3RES - chains A and B of the 6 polymer chains in the assembly; structure by X-ray diffraction, 2.00 A resolution.

== Chain A (and B) ==
Molecule: Protein hfq
Organism: Escherichia coli
Notes: chain B of this document is another copy of the same molecule, construct and numbering; everything in this record applies to it too
UniProtKB: C5W5L7 (C5W5L7_ECOBB); residues 1-65 here = UniProt positions 1-65
Chain sequence (65 residues; each row starts with the number of its first residue):
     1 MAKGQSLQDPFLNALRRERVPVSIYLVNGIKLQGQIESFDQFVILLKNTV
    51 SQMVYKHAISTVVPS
Not modelled in the structure: 1-3 (chain B: 1-5)
Small-molecule neighbours: ADP (adenosine-5'-diphosphate): Leu-26, Asn-28, Ile-30, Leu-32, Gln-52
What the authors report for this chain:
  - binding site for ADP: Arg-16, Tyr-25, Leu-26, Ile-30, Leu-32, Gln-41

== How chain A and chain B interact ==
Pairs across the interface (34; chain A residue first):
  Gln-5(A) / Asp-40(B)
  Ser-6(A) / Asp-40(B)
  Leu-7(A) / Ser-38(B)
  Leu-7(A) / Phe-39(B)
  Leu-7(A) / Asp-40(B)  hydrogen bond (backbone-side chain)
  Leu-7(A) / Leu-45(B)  hydrophobic
  Gln-8(A) / Asp-40(B)  hydrogen bond (backbone-side chain)
  Gln-8(A) / Met-53(B)
  Gln-8(A) / Tyr-55(B)  hydrogen bond
  Phe-11(A) / Leu-45(B)  hydrophobic
  Phe-11(A) / Ser-51(B)
  Phe-11(A) / Met-53(B)  hydrophobic
  Leu-12(A) / Met-53(B)  hydrophobic
  Leu-26(A) / Asn-28(B)
  Val-27(A) / Asn-28(B)  hydrogen bond (backbone-side chain)
  Lys-56(A) / Tyr-55(B)
  Lys-56(A) / His-57(B)  hydrogen bond (backbone-side chain)
  His-57(A) / His-57(B)
  Ile-59(A) / Tyr-55(B)
  Ile-59(A) / His-57(B)  hydrogen bond (backbone-side chain)
  Ile-59(A) / Ala-58(B)
  Ser-60(A) / Leu-26(B)
  Ser-60(A) / Met-53(B)
  Ser-60(A) / Val-54(B)
  Ser-60(A) / Tyr-55(B)  hydrogen bond (backbone-backbone)
  Ser-60(A) / Ala-58(B)
  Thr-61(A) / Gln-52(B)  hydrogen bond
  Thr-61(A) / Met-53(B)  hydrogen bond (side chain-backbone)
  Val-62(A) / Gln-52(B)
  Val-62(A) / Met-53(B)  hydrogen bond (backbone-backbone)
  Val-63(A) / Val-50(B)  hydrophobic
  Val-63(A) / Gln-52(B)
  Pro-64(A) / Val-50(B)
  Pro-64(A) / Ser-51(B)
Interface residues without a listed pair, chain A (19 interface residues in all): Asn-28, Gly-29, Ile-44
Interface residues without a listed pair, chain B (16 interface residues in all): Phe-42, Val-43

== Overview ==
19 residues of chain A and 16 residues of chain B are in contact, with 10 hydrogen bonds. Among the polar
pairs are Leu-7(A)/Asp-40(B), Gln-8(A)/Asp-40(B) and Gln-8(A)/Tyr-55(B). Bound to chain A: ADP. The paper
reports a binding site for ADP at Arg-16(A), Tyr-25(A) and Leu-26(A) among others.
Both chains are Protein hfq (Escherichia coli). Entry 3RES (Crystal structure of E coli Hfq in complex with
ADP) was determined by X-ray diffraction.
